Entry 6RUE (X-ray diffraction, 1.65 A resolution); this record covers chains B and C of the 4 polymer chains in the assembly.

Chain B:
Molecule: L-asparaginase
Organism: Wolinella succinogenes (strain ATCC 29543 / DSM 1740 / LMG 7466 / NCTC 11488 / FDC 602W)
Notes: EC 3.5.1.1
Reference sequence: P50286 (ASPG_WOLSU); residue numbers follow UniProt; this construct covers 3-17, 32-330
Sequence (314 residues; each row starts with the number of its first residue; note: 14 numbers in that range are skipped by the numbering (no residue carries them; nothing is unmodelled there)):
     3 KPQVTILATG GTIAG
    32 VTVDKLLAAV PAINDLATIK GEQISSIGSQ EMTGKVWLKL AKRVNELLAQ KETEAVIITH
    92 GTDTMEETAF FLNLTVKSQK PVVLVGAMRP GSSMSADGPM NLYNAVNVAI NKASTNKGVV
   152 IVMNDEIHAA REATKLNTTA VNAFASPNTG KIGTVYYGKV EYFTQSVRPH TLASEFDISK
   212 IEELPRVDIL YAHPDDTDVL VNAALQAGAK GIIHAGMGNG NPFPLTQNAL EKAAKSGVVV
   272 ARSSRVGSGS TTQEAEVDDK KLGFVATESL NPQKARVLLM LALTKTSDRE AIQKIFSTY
Differences from the reference sequence: conflict P121 (Ser in P50286)
Residues lining bound ligands: aspartic acid (ASP): G13, T14, G59, S60, Q61, G92, T93, D94, A118, M119, K166
UniProt features mapped onto this chain:
  - active site: T14 (O-isoaspartyl threonine intermediate)
  - binding site (substrate): T93, D94

Chain C:
Molecule: L-asparaginase
Organism: Wolinella succinogenes (strain ATCC 29543 / DSM 1740 / LMG 7466 / NCTC 11488 / FDC 602W)
Notes: EC 3.5.1.1
Reference sequence: P50286 (ASPG_WOLSU); numbering as in UniProt; present here: 3-17, 31-330
Sequence (315 residues; row label = number of the first residue in the row; note: 13 numbers in that range are skipped by the numbering (no residue carries them; nothing is unmodelled there)):
     3 KPQVTILATG GTIAG
    31 AVTVDKLLAA VPAINDLATI KGEQISSIGS QEMTGKVWLK LAKRVNELLA QKETEAVIIT
    91 HGTDTMEETA FFLNLTVKSQ KPVVLVGAMR PGSSMSADGP MNLYNAVNVA INKASTNKGV
   151 VIVMNDEIHA AREATKLNTT AVNAFASPNT GKIGTVYYGK VEYFTQSVRP HTLASEFDIS
   211 KIEELPRVDI LYAHPDDTDV LVNAALQAGA KGIIHAGMGN GNPFPLTQNA LEKAAKSGVV
   271 VARSSRVGSG STTQEAEVDD KKLGFVATES LNPQKARVLL MLALTKTSDR EAIQKIFSTY
Differences from the reference sequence: conflict P121 (Ser in P50286)
Residues lining bound ligands: aspartic acid (ASP): G13, T14, G59, S60, Q61, G92, T93, D94, A118, M119, K166
UniProt features mapped onto this chain:
  - active site: T14 (O-isoaspartyl threonine intermediate)
  - binding site (substrate): T93, D94

Interface between chain B and chain C:
Residue-residue contacts (36):
  V41(B) - M125(C)  hydrophobic
  R120(B) - M131(C)
  R120(B) - D156(C)  salt bridge
  R120(B) - Y188(C)
  P121(B) - Y188(C)
  S124(B) - M131(C)
  S124(B) - Y188(C)  hydrogen bond
  M125(B) - V41(C)  hydrophobic
  M125(B) - A43(C)  hydrophobic
  M125(B) - M131(C)
  M125(B) - Y134(C)  hydrophobic
  S126(B) - A127(C)  hydrogen bond (side chain-backbone)
  S126(B) - D128(C)  hydrogen bond (side chain-backbone)
  S126(B) - P130(C)
  S126(B) - M131(C)  hydrogen bond (side chain-backbone)
  A127(B) - S126(C)  hydrogen bond (backbone-side chain)
  D128(B) - S126(C)  hydrogen bond (backbone-side chain)
  P130(B) - M125(C)
  P130(B) - S126(C)
  M131(B) - R120(C)
  M131(B) - S124(C)
  M131(B) - M125(C)
  M131(B) - S126(C)  hydrogen bond (backbone-side chain)
  Y134(B) - M125(C)  hydrophobic
  N155(B) - V172(C)
  N155(B) - N173(C)  hydrogen bond
  D156(B) - R120(C)  salt bridge
  T170(B) - Y187(C)
  V172(B) - N155(C)
  V172(B) - V172(C)  hydrophobic
  N173(B) - N155(C)  hydrogen bond
  N173(B) - N173(C)
  Y187(B) - T170(C)
  Y188(B) - R120(C)
  Y188(B) - P121(C)
  Y188(B) - S124(C)  hydrogen bond
Interface residues without a listed pair, chain B (19 interface residues in all): G129
Interface residues without a listed pair, chain C (20 interface residues in all): G129

Summary:
19 residues of chain B and 20 residues of chain C are in contact; the contacts include 10 hydrogen bonds and 2
salt bridges. Among the polar pairs are R120(B)-D156(C), D156(B)-R120(C) and S124(B)-Y188(C). Chain B binds
aspartic acid. Bound to chain C: aspartic acid.
Chain B is L-asparaginase and chain C is L-asparaginase, both from Wolinella succinogenes (strain ATCC 29543 /
DSM 1740 / LMG 7466 / NCTC 11488 / FDC 602W); the structure, Wolinella succinogenes L-asparaginase mutant
V23Q,K24T with L-Asp, was determined by X-ray diffraction together with 6RUD and 6RUF from the same study.
